7SU3 - chains B and C of the 7 polymer chains in the assembly; structure by electron microscopy, 3.30 A resolution.

Chain B:
Molecule: X-ray repair cross-complementing protein 6
From: Homo sapiens
Notes: EC 3.6.4.-, 4.2.99.-
UniProtKB: P12956 (XRCC6_HUMAN); residues 1-609 here = UniProt positions 1-609
Sequence (609 residues; numbered 1 to 609; the number before each row is that of its first residue):
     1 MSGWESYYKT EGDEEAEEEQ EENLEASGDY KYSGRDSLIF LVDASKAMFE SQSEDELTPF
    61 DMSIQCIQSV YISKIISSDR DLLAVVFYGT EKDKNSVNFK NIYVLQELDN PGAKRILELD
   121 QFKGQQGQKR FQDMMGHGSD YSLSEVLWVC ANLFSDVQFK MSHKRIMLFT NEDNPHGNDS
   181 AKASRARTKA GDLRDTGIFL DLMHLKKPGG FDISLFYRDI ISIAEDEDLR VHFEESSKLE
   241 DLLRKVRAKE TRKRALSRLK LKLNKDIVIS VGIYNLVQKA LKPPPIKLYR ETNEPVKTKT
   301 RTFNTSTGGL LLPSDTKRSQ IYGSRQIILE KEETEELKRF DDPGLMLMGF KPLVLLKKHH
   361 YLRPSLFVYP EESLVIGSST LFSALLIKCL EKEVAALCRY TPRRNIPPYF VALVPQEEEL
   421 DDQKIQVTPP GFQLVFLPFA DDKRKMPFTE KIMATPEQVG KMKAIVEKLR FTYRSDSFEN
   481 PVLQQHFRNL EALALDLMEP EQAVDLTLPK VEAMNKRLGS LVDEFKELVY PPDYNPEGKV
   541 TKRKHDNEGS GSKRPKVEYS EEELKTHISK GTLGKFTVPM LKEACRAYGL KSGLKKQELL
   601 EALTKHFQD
Unresolved in the structure: 1-30, 223-230, 535-609
Small-molecule neighbours: inositol hexakisphosphate (IHP): K357, H359, H360, K443, K445
Swiss-Prot annotation at these positions:
  - region: V578 to E583 (Interaction with BAX)
  - active site: K31 (Schiff-base intermediate with DNA)
  - modified residue: S2 (N-acetylserine), S6 (Phosphoserine), S27 (Phosphoserine), K31 (N6-acetyllysine), S51 (Phosphoserine), S306 (Phosphoserine), K317 (N6-acetyllysine), K331 (N6-acetyllysine), K338 (N6-acetyllysine), T455 (Phosphothreonine), K461 (N6-acetyllysine), S477 (Phosphoserine), S520 (Phosphoserine), K539 (N6-acetyllysine), K542 (N6-acetyllysine), K544 (N6-acetyllysine), S550 (Phosphoserine), K553 (N6-acetyllysine), K556 (N6-acetyllysine), S560 (Phosphoserine) and 1 more in UniProt
  - cross-link (Glycyl lysine isopeptide (Lys-Gly)): K287 (interchain with G-Cter in SUMO2), K317 (interchain with G-Cter in SUMO2), K556 (interchain with G-Cter in SUMO2)

Chain C:
Molecule: X-ray repair cross-complementing protein 5
From: Homo sapiens
Notes: EC 3.6.4.-
UniProtKB: P13010 (XRCC5_HUMAN); numbering as in UniProt (aligned over 1-732)
Sequence (732 residues; numbered 1 to 732; the number before each row is that of its first residue):
     1 MVRSGNKAAV VLCMDVGFTM SNSIPGIESP FEQAKKVITM FVQRQVFAEN KDEIALVLFG
    61 TDGTDNPLSG GDQYQNITVH RHLMLPDFDL LEDIESKIQP GSQQADFLDA LIVSMDVIQH
   121 ETIGKKFEKR HIEIFTDLSS RFSKSQLDII IHSLKKCDIS LQFFLPFSLG KEDGSGDRGD
   181 GPFRLGGHGP SFPLKGITEQ QKEGLEIVKM VMISLEGEDG LDEIYSFSES LRKLCVFKKI
   241 ERHSIHWPCR LTIGSNLSIR IAAYKSILQE RVKKTWTVVD AKTLKKEDIQ KETVYCLNDD
   301 DETEVLKEDI IQGFRYGSDI VPFSKVDEEQ MKYKSEGKCF SVLGFCKSSQ VQRRFFMGNQ
   361 VLKVFAARDD EAAAVALSSL IHALDDLDMV AIVRYAYDKR ANPQVGVAFP HIKHNYECLV
   421 YVQLPFMEDL RQYMFSSLKN SKKYAPTEAQ LNAVDALIDS MSLAKKDEKT DTLEDLFPTT
   481 KIPNPRFQRL FQCLLHRALH PREPLPPIQQ HIWNMLNPPA EVTTKSQIPL SKIKTLFPLI
   541 EAKKKDQVTA QEIFQDNHED GPTAKKLKTE QGGAHFSVSS LAEGSVTSVG SVNPAENFRV
   601 LVKQKKASFE EASNQLINHI EQFLDTNETP YFMKSIDCIR AFREEAIKFS EEQRFNNFLK
   661 ALQEKVEIKQ LNHFWEIVVQ DGITLITKEE ASGSSVTAEE AKKFLAPKDK PSGDTAAVFE
   721 EGGDVDDLLD MI
Unresolved in the structure: 1-5, 171-180, 559-576, 582-594, 707-723
Small-molecule neighbours: inositol hexakisphosphate (IHP): H411, K413, Y416, E474, K481
Swiss-Prot annotation at these positions:
  - region: L138 to L165 (Leucine-zipper)
  - motif: E720 to L728 (EEXXXDL motif)
  - modified residue: K144 (N6-acetyllysine), S255 (Phosphoserine), S258 (Phosphoserine), K265 (N6-acetyllysine), S318 (Phosphoserine), K332 (N6-acetyllysine), T535 (Phosphothreonine), S577 (Phosphoserine), S579 (Phosphoserine), S580 (Phosphoserine), K660 (N6-acetyllysine), K665 (N6-acetyllysine), T715 (Phosphothreonine)
  - cross-link (Glycyl lysine isopeptide (Lys-Gly)): K195 (interchain with G-Cter in SUMO2), K532 (interchain with G-Cter in SUMO2), K534 (interchain with G-Cter in SUMO2), K566 (interchain with G-Cter in SUMO2), K568 (interchain with G-Cter in SUMO2), K669 (interchain with G-Cter in SUMO2), K688 (interchain with G-Cter in SUMO2)

Interface between chain B and chain C:
Pairs across the interface (349; chain B residue first):
  I75(B) - Y316(C)
  I75(B) - G317(C)
  I76(B) - Y316(C)  hydrophobic
  D79(B) - G317(C)
  P111(B) - G317(C)
  P111(B) - S318(C)
  A113(B) - D319(C)
  A248(B) - M427(C)  hydrophobic
  A248(B) - E428(C)
  T251(B) - R431(C)  hydrogen bond
  T251(B) - Y433(C)  hydrogen bond
  R252(B) - Y433(C)  hydrogen bond (backbone-side chain)
  K253(B) - Y433(C)
  K253(B) - M434(C)
  K253(B) - F435(C)
  K260(B) - D546(C)  salt bridge
  L263(B) - L530(C)  hydrophobic
  L263(B) - I533(C)  hydrophobic
  N264(B) - L530(C)
  I267(B) - L530(C)
  I267(B) - L539(C)  hydrophobic
  V268(B) - L539(C)
  Y274(B) - F435(C)  hydrophobic
  N275(B) - R431(C)
  N275(B) - Y433(C)
  L276(B) - D429(C)
  L276(B) - L430(C)
  L276(B) - R431(C)  hydrogen bond (backbone-backbone)
  L276(B) - Y433(C)  hydrophobic
  V277(B) - M357(C)  hydrophobic
  V277(B) - D429(C)
  V277(B) - L430(C)  hydrophobic
  Q278(B) - D429(C)  hydrogen bond (backbone-backbone)
  Q278(B) - R431(C)
  K279(B) - M357(C)
  K279(B) - D429(C)
  A280(B) - E428(C)
  A280(B) - D429(C)  hydrogen bond (backbone-side chain)
  K282(B) - E328(C)  salt bridge
  P283(B) - F314(C)
  P285(B) - Q312(C)
  P285(B) - G313(C)
  I286(B) - I311(C)
  I286(B) - Q312(C)
  I286(B) - G313(C)  hydrogen bond (backbone-backbone)
  I286(B) - R315(C)
  I286(B) - I320(C)  hydrophobic
  K287(B) - Y295(C)
  K287(B) - I310(C)
  K287(B) - I311(C)
  L288(B) - D309(C)
  L288(B) - I310(C)
  L288(B) - I311(C)  hydrogen bond (backbone-backbone)
  L288(B) - G313(C)
  L288(B) - I320(C)  hydrophobic
  Y289(B) - D309(C)
  R290(B) - E308(C)  hydrogen bond (side chain-backbone)
  R290(B) - D309(C)  salt bridge
  R290(B) - I310(C)
  R290(B) - I311(C)
  N293(B) - P322(C)
  E294(B) - L297(C)
  P295(B) - I320(C)  hydrophobic
  V296(B) - Y295(C)
  V296(B) - C296(C)  hydrogen bond (backbone-backbone)
  V296(B) - I310(C)  hydrophobic
  K297(B) - C296(C)  hydrogen bond (backbone-backbone)
  K297(B) - N298(C)
  K297(B) - E302(C)  salt bridge
  T298(B) - V294(C)
  T298(B) - Y295(C)
  K299(B) - T293(C)
  K299(B) - V294(C)  hydrogen bond (backbone-backbone)
  K299(B) - C296(C)  hydrogen bond
  K299(B) - E302(C)  salt bridge
  T300(B) - K291(C)  hydrogen bond
  T300(B) - E292(C)
  T300(B) - T293(C)  hydrogen bond
  R301(B) - K291(C)
  R301(B) - E292(C)  salt bridge
  R301(B) - V294(C)
  T302(B) - K291(C)
  F303(B) - I289(C)
  F303(B) - Q290(C)  hydrogen bond (backbone-backbone)
  F303(B) - E292(C)
  N304(B) - D288(C)
  N304(B) - I289(C)
  T305(B) - E287(C)
  T305(B) - D288(C)  hydrogen bond (side chain-backbone)
  T305(B) - Q290(C)
  S306(B) - D288(C)  hydrogen bond (backbone-side chain)
  L311(B) - I289(C)  hydrophobic
  D315(B) - D280(C)
  D315(B) - A281(C)  hydrogen bond (backbone-backbone)
  T316(B) - V279(C)
  T316(B) - A281(C)
  K317(B) - T277(C)
  K317(B) - V278(C)
  K317(B) - V279(C)  hydrogen bond (backbone-backbone)
  K317(B) - A281(C)
  R318(B) - W276(C)
  R318(B) - T277(C)
  R318(B) - V278(C)
  S319(B) - W276(C)
  S319(B) - T277(C)  hydrogen bond (backbone-backbone)
  S319(B) - V279(C)
  Q320(B) - K274(C)
  Q320(B) - T275(C)  hydrogen bond (side chain-backbone)
  Q320(B) - W276(C)
  Q320(B) - L494(C)
  Y322(B) - V46(C)
  Y322(B) - F47(C)
  Y322(B) - F88(C)  hydrophobic
  Y322(B) - K274(C)
  Y322(B) - L494(C)
  R325(B) - F88(C)
  R325(B) - E92(C)  salt bridge
  R325(B) - A498(C)
  Q326(B) - V279(C)
  Q326(B) - L284(C)
  I327(B) - F47(C)  hydrophobic
  I327(B) - L494(C)  hydrophobic
  I327(B) - R497(C)
  I328(B) - L284(C)  hydrophobic
  I328(B) - R497(C)
  L329(B) - W276(C)  hydrophobic
  L329(B) - R497(C)
  E333(B) - R497(C)  salt bridge
  E333(B) - L505(C)
  T334(B) - W276(C)
  E336(B) - L505(C)
  L337(B) - R489(C)
  L337(B) - L490(C)  hydrophobic
  L337(B) - C493(C)  hydrophobic
  L337(B) - L505(C)  hydrophobic
  K338(B) - R486(C)
  F340(B) - P485(C)
  F340(B) - R489(C)
  F340(B) - I512(C)  hydrophobic
  F340(B) - W513(C)
  D341(B) - W513(C)
  D342(B) - Q547(C)
  P343(B) - Q547(C)
  M348(B) - L463(C)
  M348(B) - F477(C)  hydrophobic
  M348(B) - L516(C)
  M348(B) - P518(C)
  G349(B) - M461(C)
  F350(B) - I458(C)  hydrophobic
  F350(B) - M461(C)  hydrogen bond (backbone-backbone)
  F350(B) - S462(C)
  F350(B) - L463(C)  hydrogen bond (backbone-backbone)
  K351(B) - D475(C)  salt bridge
  P352(B) - A464(C)
  V354(B) - L473(C)  hydrophobic
  L355(B) - A464(C)  hydrophobic
  L355(B) - L473(C)
  L355(B) - D475(C)
  H359(B) - I267(C)
  H359(B) - H411(C)
  H360(B) - I267(C)
  H360(B) - R353(C)  hydrogen bond (backbone-side chain)
  H360(B) - T480(C)
  Y361(B) - I267(C)
  Y361(B) - R353(C)
  Y361(B) - F356(C)  hydrogen bond (side chain-backbone)
  Y361(B) - M357(C)  hydrogen bond (side chain-backbone)
  Y361(B) - G358(C)  hydrogen bond (side chain-backbone)
  Y361(B) - V361(C)
  Y361(B) - V422(C)  hydrophobic
  L362(B) - I267(C)  hydrophobic
  L362(B) - Q269(C)
  L362(B) - N359(C)
  P364(B) - F356(C)
  P364(B) - M357(C)
  P364(B) - G358(C)
  S365(B) - R353(C)
  F367(B) - F435(C)  hydrophobic
  Y369(B) - F435(C)  hydrophobic
  Y369(B) - S436(C)  hydrogen bond (side chain-backbone)
  Y369(B) - L438(C)
  E372(B) - Y444(C)  hydrogen bond
  L374(B) - E541(C)
  L374(B) - A542(C)
  V375(B) - L539(C)  hydrophobic
  V375(B) - I540(C)
  V375(B) - E541(C)
  I376(B) - P538(C)
  I376(B) - L539(C)
  I376(B) - I540(C)  hydrogen bond (backbone-backbone)
  G377(B) - P538(C)
  G377(B) - L539(C)
  S379(B) - Y444(C)
  T380(B) - F537(C)
  L381(B) - F537(C)  hydrophobic
  F382(B) - L438(C)  hydrophobic
  S383(B) - L438(C)
  A384(B) - L451(C)  hydrophobic
  A384(B) - V454(C)  hydrophobic
  A384(B) - F537(C)  hydrophobic
  I387(B) - L451(C)  hydrophobic
  K388(B) - L451(C)
  K388(B) - D455(C)  salt bridge
  K388(B) - I458(C)
  C389(B) - I458(C)  hydrophobic
  K392(B) - D455(C)  salt bridge
  K392(B) - I458(C)
  K392(B) - D459(C)  salt bridge
  V394(B) - I458(C)  hydrophobic
  L397(B) - L463(C)  hydrophobic
  L397(B) - F477(C)  hydrophobic
  L397(B) - T479(C)
  R399(B) - W513(C)
  R399(B) - L516(C)
  R399(B) - N517(C)
  R404(B) - D546(C)  salt bridge
  R404(B) - Q547(C)
  P407(B) - R486(C)
  P408(B) - L516(C)  hydrophobic
  Y409(B) - Q269(C)  hydrogen bond
  F410(B) - F477(C)  hydrophobic
  F410(B) - T479(C)
  Q416(B) - R354(C)
  E418(B) - S437(C)  hydrogen bond
  E418(B) - K439(C)
  Q426(B) - F435(C)  hydrogen bond (side chain-backbone)
  T428(B) - R354(C)
  P429(B) - F435(C)  hydrophobic
  P430(B) - S436(C)
  Q433(B) - R354(C)
  V435(B) - R353(C)
  L437(B) - T479(C)
  P438(B) - I267(C)  hydrophobic
  P438(B) - T479(C)
  P438(B) - T480(C)
  F439(B) - I482(C)
  F439(B) - P483(C)
  F439(B) - N484(C)
  F439(B) - P485(C)
  A440(B) - L234(C)  hydrophobic
  A440(B) - K481(C)
  A440(B) - I482(C)  hydrogen bond (backbone-backbone)
  A440(B) - P483(C)
  D441(B) - L234(C)
  D441(B) - E270(C)
  D441(B) - N484(C)
  D441(B) - F487(C)
  D442(B) - S266(C)
  D442(B) - I267(C)
  D442(B) - L268(C)  hydrogen bond (backbone-backbone)
  D442(B) - Q269(C)
  D442(B) - E270(C)  hydrogen bond (side chain-backbone)
  K443(B) - S266(C)
  K443(B) - T480(C)
  R444(B) - S244(C)
  R444(B) - K265(C)
  R444(B) - S266(C)  hydrogen bond (backbone-backbone)
  K445(B) - K238(C)
  M446(B) - Y264(C)  hydrophobic
  M446(B) - S266(C)
  M446(B) - K363(C)
  P447(B) - R368(C)
  K451(B) - H414(C)
  K451(B) - N415(C)
  K451(B) - Y416(C)
  I452(B) - E371(C)
  I452(B) - A374(C)
  I452(B) - V375(C)
  I452(B) - S378(C)
  I452(B) - E417(C)
  M453(B) - V375(C)
  M453(B) - S378(C)
  A454(B) - V375(C)  hydrophobic
  A454(B) - S378(C)
  A454(B) - S379(C)
  Q458(B) - V375(C)
  Q458(B) - S379(C)
  V459(B) - H382(C)
  V459(B) - A383(C)
  M462(B) - S379(C)
  M462(B) - L380(C)  hydrophobic
  M462(B) - A383(C)  hydrophobic
  K463(B) - A383(C)
  K463(B) - L387(C)
  V466(B) - F345(C)
  V466(B) - L387(C)  hydrophobic
  E467(B) - L387(C)
  E467(B) - M389(C)
  L469(B) - I253(C)  hydrophobic
  L469(B) - G344(C)
  L469(B) - F345(C)  hydrophobic
  R470(B) - F345(C)
  R470(B) - C346(C)
  R470(B) - M389(C)
  F471(B) - G344(C)
  F471(B) - F345(C)
  F471(B) - C346(C)
  Y473(B) - C346(C)  hydrophobic
  Y473(B) - Q350(C)
  Y473(B) - V351(C)  hydrophobic
  Y473(B) - L424(C)
  Y473(B) - P425(C)
  S475(B) - F355(C)
  D476(B) - L430(C)
  F478(B) - L343(C)  hydrophobic
  F478(B) - M427(C)  hydrogen bond (backbone-backbone)
  E479(B) - F426(C)
  E479(B) - M427(C)
  E479(B) - E428(C)
  N480(B) - F426(C)
  N480(B) - E428(C)  hydrogen bond (backbone-side chain)
  P481(B) - Y333(C)  hydrophobic
  P481(B) - P403(C)  hydrophobic
  V482(B) - Y333(C)  hydrophobic
  V482(B) - N402(C)
  L483(B) - E428(C)
  Q484(B) - E428(C)  hydrogen bond
  H486(B) - F314(C)
  N489(B) - M331(C)  hydrogen bond (side chain-backbone)
  N489(B) - K332(C)
  L490(B) - F314(C)  hydrophobic
  L490(B) - R315(C)
  L490(B) - Y316(C)  hydrophobic
  L490(B) - V321(C)  hydrophobic
  L490(B) - F323(C)  hydrophobic
  E491(B) - Y316(C)
  L493(B) - P322(C)
  L493(B) - F323(C)  hydrophobic
  A494(B) - Y316(C)  hydrophobic
  A494(B) - V321(C)  hydrophobic
  P500(B) - M331(C)  hydrophobic
  D505(B) - Y333(C)  hydrogen bond
  T507(B) - L343(C)
  T507(B) - R394(C)  hydrogen bond (backbone-side chain)
  T507(B) - V405(C)
  L508(B) - R394(C)
  P509(B) - S341(C)
  P509(B) - V342(C)
  P509(B) - L343(C)  hydrophobic
  V511(B) - S255(C)
  M514(B) - I253(C)
  M514(B) - V342(C)
  N515(B) - S255(C)  hydrogen bond (side chain-backbone)
  N515(B) - N256(C)
  V522(B) - N256(C)
  F525(B) - S379(C)
  V529(B) - V375(C)
  Y530(B) - A372(C)  hydrophobic
  P531(B) - A372(C)
Also at the interface, not in a pair above, chain B (183 interface residues in all): G112, V246, R247, R254, I269, P284, I321, R339, L347, K358, R363, P370, S378, L385, L386, V427, T449, T472, Q485
Also at the interface, not in a pair above, chain C (177 interface residues in all): H243, G254, L257, V305, E336, Q360, F365, A376, D386, I392, F409, K413, V420, K443, P446, L457, I508, M515, Q527, K534

In short:
183 residues of chain B and 177 residues of chain C are in contact, with 45 hydrogen bonds and 13 salt
bridges. Polar contacts include K260(B)-D546(C), K282(B)-E328(C) and R290(B)-D309(C). Inositol
hexakisphosphate is bound between chain B and chain C.
Chain B is X-ray repair cross-complementing protein 6 and chain C is X-ray repair cross-complementing protein
5, both from Homo sapiens; the structure, CryoEM structure of DNA-PK complex VII, was determined by electron
microscopy, deposited together with 7SGL and 7SUD.
